PDB entry 1XZ4 | X-ray diffraction, 2.00 A resolution | chains A and C of the 4 polymer chains in the assembly

== Chain A (and C) ==
Molecule: Hemoglobin alpha chain
Organism: Homo sapiens
Notes: chain C of this document is another copy of the same molecule, construct and numbering; everything in this record applies to it too
UniProt: P01922 (HBA_HUMAN); residues 1-141 here = UniProt positions 1-141
Sequence (141 residues; numbered 1 to 141; the number before each row is that of its first residue):
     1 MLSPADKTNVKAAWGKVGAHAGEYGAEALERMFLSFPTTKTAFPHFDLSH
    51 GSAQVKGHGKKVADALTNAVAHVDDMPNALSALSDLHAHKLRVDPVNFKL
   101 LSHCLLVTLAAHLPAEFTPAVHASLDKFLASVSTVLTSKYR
Sequence notes: engineered mutation M1 (Val in P01922), A42 (Tyr in P01922)
Bound ions: heme Fe near H87 (its only coordinating residue here)
Small-molecule neighbours: heme (HEM): M32, A42, F43, H45, F46, H58, K61, V62, A65, L66, L83, L86, H87, L91, V93, N97, F98, L101, L105, V132, L136

== How chain A and chain C interact ==
Contacting residue pairs - 4 pairs, chain A then chain C:
  D126(A) - R141(C)  salt bridge
  K127(A) - R141(C)  hydrogen bond (side chain-backbone)
  R141(A) - D126(C)  salt bridge
  R141(A) - K127(C)  hydrogen bond (backbone-side chain)
Other interface residues (no listed pair), chain A (6 interface residues in all): M1, A130, S138
Other interface residues (no listed pair), chain C (5 interface residues in all): M1, A130

== Summary ==
The interface between chain A and chain C involves 6 residues on one side and 5 on the other, with 2 hydrogen
bonds and 2 salt bridges. Polar contacts include D126(A)-R141(C) and K127(A)-R141(C). Bound to chain A: heme.
Chain A and chain C are both Hemoglobin alpha chain (Homo sapiens); the structure, Intersubunit Interactions
Associated with Tyr42alpha Stabilize the Quaternary-T Tetramer but are not Major Quaternary Constraints in
..., was determined by X-ray diffraction together with 1XYE and 1XZ2 from the same study.
